9LWU - chains A and B of the 8 polymer chains in the assembly; structure by electron microscopy, 3.50 A resolution.

Chain A (and B):
Protein: E3 ubiquitin-protein ligase synoviolin
Organism: Homo sapiens
Notes: EC 2.3.2.27; chain B of this document is another copy of the same molecule, construct and numbering; everything in this record applies to it too
Reference sequence: Q86TM6 (SYVN1_HUMAN); residue numbers follow UniProt; this construct covers 1-617
Chain sequence (617 residues; row label = number of the first residue in the row):
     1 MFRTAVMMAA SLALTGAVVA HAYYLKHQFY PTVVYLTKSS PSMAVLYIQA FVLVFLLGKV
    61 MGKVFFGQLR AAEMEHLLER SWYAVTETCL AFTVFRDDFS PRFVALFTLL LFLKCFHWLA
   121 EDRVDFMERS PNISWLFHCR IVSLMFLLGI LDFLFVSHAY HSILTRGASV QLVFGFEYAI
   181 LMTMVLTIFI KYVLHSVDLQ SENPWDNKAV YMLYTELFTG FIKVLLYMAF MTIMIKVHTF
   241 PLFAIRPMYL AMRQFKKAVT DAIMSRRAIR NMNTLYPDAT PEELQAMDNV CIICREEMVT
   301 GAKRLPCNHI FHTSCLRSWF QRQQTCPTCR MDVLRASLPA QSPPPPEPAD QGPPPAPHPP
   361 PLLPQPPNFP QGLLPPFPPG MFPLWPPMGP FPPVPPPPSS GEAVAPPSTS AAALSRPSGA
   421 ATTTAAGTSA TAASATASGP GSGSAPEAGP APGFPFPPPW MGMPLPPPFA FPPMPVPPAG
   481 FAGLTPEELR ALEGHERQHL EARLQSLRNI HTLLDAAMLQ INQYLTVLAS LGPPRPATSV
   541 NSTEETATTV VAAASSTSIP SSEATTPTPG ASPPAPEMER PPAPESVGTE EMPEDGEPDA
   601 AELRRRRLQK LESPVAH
Unresolved in the structure: 267-617
UniProt features mapped onto this chain:
  - zinc finger: C291 to R330 (RING-type)
  - region: K236 to R270 (Interaction with p53/TP53)
  - binding site (Zn(2+)): C291, C294, C307, H309, H312, C315, C326, C329
  - modified residue: S613 (Phosphoserine)
  - natural variant: P398 (P398L: Found in a patient with a neurodevelopmental disorder; uncertain significance)
  - mutagenesis: C294 (C294A: No effect on interaction with FAM8A1, HERPUD1, OS9, SEL1L and UBE2J1), C315 (C315S: Decreased 'Lys-48'-linked ubiquitination), C329 (C329S: Abolishes E3 ligase activity), R503 (R503L: Loss of interaction with FAM8A1, HERPUD1, OS9 and UBE2J1, impaired degradation of immature core-glycosylated basigin/CD147)

How chain A and chain B interact:
Residue-residue contacts (19):
  W82(A) with R246(B); Y249(B), hydrophobic
  Y83(A) with E79(B); Y83(B), hydrophobic
  T86(A) with T86(B)
  C89(A) with L90(B), hydrophobic; L242(B), hydrophobic
  L90(A) with C89(B), hydrophobic; L90(B), hydrophobic; T93(B)
  T93(A) with L90(B); V94(B)
  V94(A) with T93(B)
  R96(A) with R96(B)
  F99(A) with L242(B), hydrophobic
  L242(A) with C89(B), hydrophobic
  I245(A) with W82(B)
  R246(A) with W82(B)
  Y249(A) with W82(B), hydrophobic
Interface residues without a listed pair, chain A (14 interface residues in all): E79
Interface residues without a listed pair, chain B (14 interface residues in all): F99, I245

In short:
The chain A/chain B interface involves 14 residues from each chain. UniProt lists 8 Zn2+-binding residues and
4 mutagenesis sites on chain A.
Chain A and chain B are both E3 ubiquitin-protein ligase synoviolin (Homo sapiens); the structure, Cryo-EM
structure of HRD1-SEL1LX3-XTP3B complex in C2 symmetry, was determined by electron microscopy, deposited
together with 9UAV, 8KES, 8KET and 8KEV.
